Entry 3TWK (X-ray diffraction, 2.30 A resolution); this record covers chain A.

== Chain A ==
Protein: Formamidopyrimidine-DNA glycosylase 1
From: Arabidopsis thaliana
Notes: EC 3.2.2.23
Reference sequence: Q9SBB4 (Q9SBB4_ARATH); residue numbers follow UniProt; this construct covers 1-281
Chain sequence (297 residues; numbered 1 to 297; the number before each row is that of its first residue):
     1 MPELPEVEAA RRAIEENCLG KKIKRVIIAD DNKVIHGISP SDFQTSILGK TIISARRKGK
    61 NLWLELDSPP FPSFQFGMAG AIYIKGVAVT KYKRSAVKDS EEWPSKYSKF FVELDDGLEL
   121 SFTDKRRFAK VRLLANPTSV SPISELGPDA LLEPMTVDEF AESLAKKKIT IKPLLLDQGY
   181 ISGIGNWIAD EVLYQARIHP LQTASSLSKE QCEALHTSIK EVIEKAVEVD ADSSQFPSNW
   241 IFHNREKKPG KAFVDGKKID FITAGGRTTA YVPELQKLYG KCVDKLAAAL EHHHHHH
Unresolved in the structure: 1, 295-297
Modified / non-standard residues: Mse1 (selenomethionine); Mse78 (selenomethionine; parent Met); Mse155 (selenomethionine; parent Met)
Construct notes: expression tag (282-297)
What the authors report for this chain:
  - catalytic residues: Lys60 (citing earlier work)
  - catalytic residues: Glu3 (by similarity / conservation)
  - specificity-determining residues: Arg126 (citing earlier work)

== Overview ==
The paper reports catalytic residues Lys60 and Glu3; the specificity determinant Arg126.
Chain A is Formamidopyrimidine-DNA glycosylase 1 (Arabidopsis thaliana); the structure, Crystal structure of
arabidopsis thaliana FPG, was determined by X-ray diffraction, deposited together with 3TWL and 3TWM.
